8TIE - chains g and r of the 14 polymer chains in the assembly; structure by electron microscopy, 8.10 A resolution (very low resolution: no residue pairs are listed; an interface is given only as per-side residue counts).

[Chain g (and r)]
Name: NUP133 isoform 1
From: Saccharomyces cerevisiae
Notes: chain r of this document is another copy of the same molecule, construct and numbering; everything in this record applies to it too
UniProtKB: A0A6V8RYD2 (A0A6V8RYD2_YEASX); residues 1-1157 here = UniProt positions 1-1157
Amino-acid sequence (1157 residues; each row starts with the number of its first residue):
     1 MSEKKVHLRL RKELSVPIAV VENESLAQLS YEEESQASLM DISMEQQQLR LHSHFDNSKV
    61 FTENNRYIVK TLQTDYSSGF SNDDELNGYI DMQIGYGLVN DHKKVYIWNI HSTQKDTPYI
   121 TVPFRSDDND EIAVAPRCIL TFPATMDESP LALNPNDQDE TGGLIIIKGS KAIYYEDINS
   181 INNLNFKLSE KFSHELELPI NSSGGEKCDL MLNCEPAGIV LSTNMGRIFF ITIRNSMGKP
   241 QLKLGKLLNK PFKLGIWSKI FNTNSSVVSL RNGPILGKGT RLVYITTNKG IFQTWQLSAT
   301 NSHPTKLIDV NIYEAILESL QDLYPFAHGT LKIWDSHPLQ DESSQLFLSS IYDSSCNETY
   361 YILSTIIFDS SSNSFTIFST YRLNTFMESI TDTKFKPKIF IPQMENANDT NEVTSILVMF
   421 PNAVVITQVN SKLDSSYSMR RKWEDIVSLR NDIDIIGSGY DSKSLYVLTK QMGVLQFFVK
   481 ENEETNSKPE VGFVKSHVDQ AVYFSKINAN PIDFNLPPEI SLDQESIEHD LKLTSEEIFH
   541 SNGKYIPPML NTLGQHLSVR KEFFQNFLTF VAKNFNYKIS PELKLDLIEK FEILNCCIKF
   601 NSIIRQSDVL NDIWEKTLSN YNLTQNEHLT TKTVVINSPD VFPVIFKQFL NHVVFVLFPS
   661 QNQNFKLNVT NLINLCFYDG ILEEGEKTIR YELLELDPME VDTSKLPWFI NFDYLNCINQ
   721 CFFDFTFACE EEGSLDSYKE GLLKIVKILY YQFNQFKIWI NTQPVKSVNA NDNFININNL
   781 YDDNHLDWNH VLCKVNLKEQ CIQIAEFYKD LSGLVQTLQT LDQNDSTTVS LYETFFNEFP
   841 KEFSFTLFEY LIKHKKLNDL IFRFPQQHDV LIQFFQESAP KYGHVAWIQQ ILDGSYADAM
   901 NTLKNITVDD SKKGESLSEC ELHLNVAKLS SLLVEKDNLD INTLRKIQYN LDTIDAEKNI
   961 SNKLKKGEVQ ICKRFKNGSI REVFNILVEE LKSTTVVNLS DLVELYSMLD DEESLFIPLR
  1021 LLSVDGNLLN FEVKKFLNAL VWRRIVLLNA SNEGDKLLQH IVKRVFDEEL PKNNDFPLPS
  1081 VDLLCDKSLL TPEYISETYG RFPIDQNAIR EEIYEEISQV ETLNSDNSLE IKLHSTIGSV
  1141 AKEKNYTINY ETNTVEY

[Chain g / chain r interface]
At this resolution (8 A) residue pairs are not listed: 25 residues of chain g and 29 of chain r lie at the interface.

[In short]
25 residues of chain g and 29 residues of chain r are in contact.
Chain g and chain r are both NUP133 isoform 1 (Saccharomyces cerevisiae); the structure, Double nuclear outer
ring of Nup84-complexes from the yeast NPC, was determined by electron microscopy together with 8T9L from the
same study.
